PDB entry 8GAK | X-ray diffraction, 1.90 A resolution | chains A and B of the 4 polymer chains in the assembly

Chain A:
Name: Lipopolysaccharide export system protein LptA
From: Escherichia coli
UniProtKB: A0A6D0DFJ5 (A0A6D0DFJ5_ECOLX); numbering as in UniProt (aligned over 28-159)
Amino-acid sequence (132 residues; row label = number of the first residue in the row):
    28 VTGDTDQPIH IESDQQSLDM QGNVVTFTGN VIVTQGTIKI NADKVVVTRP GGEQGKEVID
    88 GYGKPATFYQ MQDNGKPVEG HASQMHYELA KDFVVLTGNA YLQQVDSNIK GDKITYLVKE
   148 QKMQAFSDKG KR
Not modelled in the structure: 156-159

Chain B:
Name: Thanatin
From: Chinavia ubica
Amino-acid sequence (20 residues; numbered 2 to 21; the number before each row is that of its first residue):
     2 GSKPVPIIAC NRKTGKCTRI
Disulfides: Cys-11/Cys-18

How chain A and chain B interact:
Residue-residue contacts (34):
  Thr-32(A) with Val-6(B)
  Asp-33(A) with Ser-3(B); Val-6(B)
  Gln-34(A) with Val-6(B)
  Pro-35(A) with Pro-7(B)
  Ile-36(A) with Val-6(B), hydrophobic; Pro-7(B), hydrogen bond (backbone-backbone); Ile-8(B); Ile-9(B), hydrogen bond (backbone-backbone)
  His-37(A) with Ile-9(B)
  Ile-38(A) with Ile-9(B), hydrogen bond (backbone-backbone); Ala-10(B); Cys-11(B), hydrogen bond (backbone-backbone)
  Glu-39(A) with Cys-11(B); Arg-13(B), salt bridge
  Ser-40(A) with Cys-11(B), hydrogen bond (backbone-backbone); Asn-12(B); Arg-13(B), hydrogen bond (backbone-backbone)
  Asp-41(A) with Asn-12(B); Arg-13(B), salt bridge
  Gln-43(A) with Cys-11(B); Asn-12(B), hydrogen bond
  Phe-54(A) with Ala-10(B), hydrophobic; Ile-21(B), hydrophobic
  Gly-56(A) with Arg-13(B), hydrogen bond (backbone-side chain)
  Asn-57(A) with Arg-13(B), hydrogen bond (backbone-side chain)
  Ile-59(A) with Arg-13(B)
  Gln-62(A) with Val-6(B)
  Arg-76(A) with Ile-21(B), hydrogen bond (side chain-backbone)
  Gly-82(A) with Pro-5(B)
  Glu-84(A) with Ile-8(B)
  Leu-116(A) with Gly-2(B), hydrogen bond (backbone-backbone)
  Ala-117(A) with Gly-2(B)
  Asp-119(A) with Gly-2(B), hydrogen bond (side chain-backbone)
Other interface residues (no listed pair), chain A (25 interface residues in all): Val-52, Val-74, Gln-81
From the paper, about this interface:
  - residue pairs: Arg-76(A)/Ile-21(B) (hydrogen bond)
  - interface residues, chain A: Ile-38(A), Val-52(A), Phe-54(A)
  - interface residues, chain B: Ala-10(B), Arg-13(B), Ile-21(B)

In short:
Chain A and chain B form an interface of 25 and 12 residues respectively; the contacts include 12 hydrogen
bonds and 2 salt bridges. Among the polar pairs are Glu-39(A)/Arg-13(B), Asp-41(A)/Arg-13(B) and
Gln-43(A)/Asn-12(B). The paper describes a hydrogen bond between Arg-76(A) and Ile-21(B). From the paper:
interface residues Ile-38(A), Val-52(A) and Ala-10(B) among others.
Chain A is Lipopolysaccharide export system protein LptA (Escherichia coli) and chain B is Thanatin (Chinavia
ubica); the structure, Crystal Structure of E. coli LptA in complex with Chinavia Ubica Thanatin, was
determined by X-ray diffraction, deposited together with 8GAJ and 8GAL.
